5FL7 - chains R and S of the 19 polymer chains in the assembly; structure by X-ray diffraction, 3.50 A resolution.

[Chain R (and S)]
Protein: ATP synthase subunit 9, mitochondrial
Source organism: Yarrowia lipolytica
Notes: EC 3.6.3.14; chain S of this document is another copy of the same molecule, construct and numbering; everything in this record applies to it too
Reference sequence: Q37695 (ATP9_YARLI); residue numbers follow UniProt; this construct covers 1-76
Chain sequence (76 residues; numbered 1 to 76; the number before each row is that of its first residue):
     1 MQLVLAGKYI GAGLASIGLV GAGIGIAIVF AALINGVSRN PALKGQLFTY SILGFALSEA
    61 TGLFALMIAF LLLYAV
Unresolved in the structure: 1, 76
Swiss-Prot annotation at these positions:
  - site: Glu59 (Reversibly protonated during proton transport)
  - modified residue: Met1 (N-formylmethionine)

[How chain R and chain S interact]
Pairs across the interface - 72 pairs, chain R then chain S:
  Leu3(R) - Gln2(S)
  Leu3(R) - Leu3(S)  hydrophobic
  Leu3(R) - Ala6(S)
  Val4(R) - Gln2(S)
  Gly7(R) - Ala6(S)
  Gly7(R) - Tyr9(S)
  Gly7(R) - Ile10(S)
  Ile10(R) - Ile10(S)  hydrophobic
  Gly11(R) - Tyr9(S)
  Gly11(R) - Ile10(S)
  Gly11(R) - Gly13(S)
  Leu14(R) - Gly13(S)
  Leu14(R) - Leu14(S)  hydrophobic
  Leu14(R) - Ile17(S)
  Ala15(R) - Gly13(S)
  Ala15(R) - Ser16(S)
  Ile17(R) - Val20(S)
  Gly18(R) - Ser16(S)
  Gly18(R) - Ile17(S)
  Gly18(R) - Val20(S)
  Gly21(R) - Val20(S)
  Gly21(R) - Gly23(S)
  Gly21(R) - Ile24(S)  hydrogen bond (backbone-backbone)
  Ile24(R) - Ile24(S)  hydrophobic
  Gly25(R) - Gly23(S)
  Gly25(R) - Ala27(S)
  Ile28(R) - Ile24(S)  hydrophobic
  Ile28(R) - Ala27(S)  hydrophobic
  Ile28(R) - Ala31(S)
  Val29(R) - Ala27(S)  hydrophobic
  Val29(R) - Ile34(S)
  Ala32(R) - Ala31(S)
  Ala32(R) - Ile34(S)
  Ala32(R) - Asn35(S)
  Leu33(R) - Ile34(S)  hydrophobic
  Asn35(R) - Asn35(S)
  Gly36(R) - Ser38(S)
  Arg39(R) - Arg39(S)
  Asn40(R) - Ser38(S)
  Leu43(R) - Val37(S)
  Leu43(R) - Ser38(S)
  Leu43(R) - Pro41(S)  hydrophobic
  Leu43(R) - Lys44(S)
  Gln46(R) - Lys44(S)  hydrogen bond
  Leu47(R) - Ile34(S)  hydrophobic
  Leu47(R) - Val37(S)  hydrophobic
  Leu47(R) - Ser38(S)
  Tyr50(R) - Phe30(S)
  Tyr50(R) - Leu33(S)  hydrophobic
  Tyr50(R) - Phe48(S)  hydrophobic
  Ser51(R) - Ile34(S)
  Leu53(R) - Phe30(S)  hydrophobic
  Gly54(R) - Phe30(S)
  Leu57(R) - Ile26(S)
  Leu57(R) - Phe30(S)  hydrophobic
  Leu57(R) - Phe55(S)  hydrophobic
  Ser58(R) - Gly23(S)  hydrogen bond (side chain-backbone)
  Thr61(R) - Leu19(S)
  Thr61(R) - Ala22(S)
  Thr61(R) - Gly23(S)  hydrogen bond (side chain-backbone)
  Thr61(R) - Ile26(S)
  Phe64(R) - Leu19(S)  hydrophobic
  Phe64(R) - Glu59(S)
  Phe64(R) - Leu63(S)  hydrophobic
  Phe64(R) - Leu66(S)  hydrophobic
  Ala65(R) - Ser16(S)
  Ala65(R) - Leu19(S)
  Ile68(R) - Ala12(S)
  Ile68(R) - Ser16(S)
  Ile68(R) - Leu66(S)  hydrophobic
  Ile68(R) - Ala69(S)  hydrophobic
  Leu72(R) - Tyr9(S)
Also at the interface, not in a pair above, chain R (40 interface residues in all): Gln2, Ala6, Lys8, Val20, Ala22, Ala60
Also at the interface, not in a pair above, chain S (37 interface residues in all): Leu5, Ile28, Ile52, Leu73

[Overview]
Chain R and chain S form an interface of 40 and 37 residues respectively; the contacts include 4 hydrogen
bonds. Among the polar pairs are Gln46(R)-Lys44(S), Ser58(R)-Gly23(S) and Thr61(R)-Gly23(S).
Chain R and chain S are both ATP synthase subunit 9, mitochondrial (Yarrowia lipolytica); the structure,
Structure of the F1c10 complex from Yarrowia lipolytica ATP synthase, was determined by X-ray diffraction.
